Entry 5FMZ (X-ray diffraction, 3.40 A resolution); this record covers chains E and H of the 4 polymer chains in the assembly.

Chain E:
Protein: RNA-directed RNA polymerase catalytic subunit
From: Influenza B virus (B/MEMPHIS/13/2003)
Notes: EC 2.7.7.48
Reference sequence: Q5V8Y6 (Q5V8Y6_9INFB); residues 1-752 here = UniProt positions 1-752
Chain sequence (772 residues; each row starts with the number of its first residue; numbers below 1 keep their minus sign (Gly-8 is residue -8)):
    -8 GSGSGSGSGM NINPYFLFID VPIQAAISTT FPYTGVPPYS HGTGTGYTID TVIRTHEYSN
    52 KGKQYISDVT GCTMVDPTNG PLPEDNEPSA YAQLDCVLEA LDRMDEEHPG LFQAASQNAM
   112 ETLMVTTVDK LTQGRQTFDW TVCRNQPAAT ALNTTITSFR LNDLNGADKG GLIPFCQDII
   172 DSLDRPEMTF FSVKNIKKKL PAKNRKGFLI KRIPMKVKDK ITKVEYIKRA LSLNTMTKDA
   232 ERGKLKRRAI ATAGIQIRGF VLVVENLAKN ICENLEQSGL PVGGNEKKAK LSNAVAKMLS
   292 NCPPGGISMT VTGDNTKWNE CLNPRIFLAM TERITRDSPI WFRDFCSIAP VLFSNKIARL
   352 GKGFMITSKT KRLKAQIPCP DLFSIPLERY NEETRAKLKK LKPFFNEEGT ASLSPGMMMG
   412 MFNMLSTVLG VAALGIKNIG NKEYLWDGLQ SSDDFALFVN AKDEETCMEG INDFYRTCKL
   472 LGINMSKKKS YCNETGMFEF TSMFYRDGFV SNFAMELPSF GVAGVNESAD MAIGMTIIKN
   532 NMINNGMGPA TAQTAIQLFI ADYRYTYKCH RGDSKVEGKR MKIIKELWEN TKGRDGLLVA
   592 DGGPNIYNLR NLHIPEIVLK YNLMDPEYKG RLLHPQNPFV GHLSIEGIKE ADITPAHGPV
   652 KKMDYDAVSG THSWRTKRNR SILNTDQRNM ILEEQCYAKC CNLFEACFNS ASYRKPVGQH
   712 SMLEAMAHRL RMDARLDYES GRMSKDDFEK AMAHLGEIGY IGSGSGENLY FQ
Disordered / not traced: -8 to 0, 637-652, 750-763
Sequence notes: expression tag (-8 to 0, 753-763)

Chain H:
Molecule: 12-nt RNA strand
Notes: fragment: first 12 nucleotides
Sequence (12 nucleotides; row label = number of the first residue in the row):
     1 AGUAGUAACA AG

Chain E / chain H interface:
Residue-residue contacts (17):
  His32(E) with G5(H), phosphate contact; A7(H), sugar contact; A8(H), base contact
  Gly33(E) with A7(H), phosphate contact; A8(H), sugar contact
  Thr34(E) with A7(H), phosphate contact; A8(H), hydrogen bond to the phosphate
  Tyr38(E) with U6(H), hydrogen bond to the phosphate; A7(H), phosphate contact
  Asn195(E) with A11(H), base contact; G12(H), hydrogen bond to the base
  Leu200(E) with G12(H), sugar contact
  Met356(E) with A8(H), phosphate contact
  Lys365(E) with C9(H), salt bridge to the phosphate
  Gln367(E) with A8(H), phosphate contact
  Leu674(E) with G12(H), phosphate contact
  Asn675(E) with G12(H), hydrogen bond to the base
Also at the interface, not in a pair above, chain E (18 interface residues in all): Tyr30, Gly37, Lys237, Arg238, Lys360, Arg363, Glu384
Also at the interface, not in a pair above, chain H (10 interface residues in all): A1, A4, A10

In short:
The interface between chain E and chain H involves 18 residues on one side and 10 on the other, with 4
hydrogen bonds and 1 salt bridge. Among the polar pairs are Asn195(E)-G12(H), Asn675(E)-G12(H) and
Thr34(E)-A8(H).
Here chain E is RNA-directed RNA polymerase catalytic subunit (Influenza B virus (B/MEMPHIS/13/2003)) and
chain H is a 12-nt RNA strand. Entry 5FMZ (Crystal structure of Influenza B polymerase with bound 5' vRNA) was
determined by X-ray diffraction together with 5EPI and 5FML from the same study.
